6W09 - chains J and N of the 20 polymer chains in the assembly; structure by electron microscopy, 5.30 A resolution (low resolution: residue-level contacts below are approximate; hydrogen-bond / salt-bridge calls are withheld).

== Chain J ==
Name: Fab CHK-265 heavy chain
From: Homo sapiens
Notes: antibody fragment or engineered binder
Chain sequence (218 residues; numbered 1 to 218; the number before each row is that of its first residue):
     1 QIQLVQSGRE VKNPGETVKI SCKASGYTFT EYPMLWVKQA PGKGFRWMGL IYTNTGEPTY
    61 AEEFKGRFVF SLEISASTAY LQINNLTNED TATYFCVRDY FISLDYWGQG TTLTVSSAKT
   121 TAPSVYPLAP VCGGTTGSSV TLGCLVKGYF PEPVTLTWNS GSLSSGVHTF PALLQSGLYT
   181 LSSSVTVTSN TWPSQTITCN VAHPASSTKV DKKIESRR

== Chain N ==
Name: Fab CHK-265 light chain
From: Homo sapiens
Notes: antibody fragment or engineered binder
Chain sequence (211 residues; numbered 219 to 429; the number before each row is that of its first residue):
   219 QAVVTQESAL TTSPGETVTL TCRSNIGAVT SSNCANWVQE KPDHFFTGLI GDTNNRRSGV
   279 PARFSGSLIG DKAALTITGA QTEDEAIYFC ALWYNNLWVF GGGTKLTVLG QPKSSPSVTL
   339 FPPSSEELET NKATLVCTIT DFYPGVVTVD WKVDGTPVTQ GMETTQPSKQ SNNKYMASSY
   399 LTLTARAWER HSSYSCQVTH EGHTVEKSLS R

== Chain J / chain N interface ==
Residue-residue contacts (23):
  Lys43(J) with Gly319(N)
  Phe45(J) with Phe318(N)
  Ile102(J) with Cys252(N); Trp311(N); Leu315(N); Trp316(N)
  Ser103(J) with Cys252(N); Trp316(N)
  Leu104(J) with Trp316(N)
  Trp107(J) with Phe264(N)
  Gly108(J) with Phe264(N)
  Gln109(J) with His262(N)
  Gly110(J) with His262(N)
  Ala129(J) with Leu338(N); Phe339(N)
  Pro130(J) with Leu338(N)
  Val131(J) with Leu338(N)
  His168(J) with Thr358(N)
  Phe170(J) with Thr383(N); Gln384(N)
  Pro171(J) with Thr383(N); Gln384(N); Pro385(N)
Also at the interface, not in a pair above, chain J (21 interface residues in all): Arg46, Leu50, Ile51, Tyr52, Leu181, Ser182
Also at the interface, not in a pair above, chain N (18 interface residues in all): Thr265, Asn314, Ile357, Ser396

== Overview ==
21 residues of chain J face 18 of chain N across their interface.
Chain J is Fab CHK-265 heavy chain and chain N is Fab CHK-265 light chain, both from Homo sapiens; the
structure, Human mAbs broadly protect against infection of arthritiogenic alphaviruses by recognizing
conserved elements of the MXR8 ..., was determined by electron microscopy together with 6W2U, 6VYV and 6W1C
from the same study.
